PDB entry 7P6Z | electron microscopy, 3.50 A resolution | chains 3 and b of the 55 polymer chains in the assembly

[Chain 3]
Molecule: 23S ribosomal RNA
Organism: Mycoplasma pneumoniae M129
Sequence (2907 nucleotides; numbered 1 to 2907; the number before each row is that of its first residue):
     1 UACAAUAAGUUACUAAGGGCUUAUGGUGGAUGCCUUGGCACUAAUAGGCG
    51 AUGAAGGACGUGUUAACCUGCGAUAAGCUUCGGGUAGGUGGUAAGAACCU
   101 CAGAUCCGGAGAUUUCCGAAUGGAGCAAUCCGGUAGUUGGAAACAGCUAU
   151 CAUUAAUUGAUGAAUAAAUAGUCAAUUAAAGCAAUACGUGGUGAAGUGAA
   201 ACAUCUCAGUAGCCACAGGAAAAGAAAACGAAUGUGAUUCCGUGUGUAGU
   251 GGCGAGCGAAAGCGGAACAGGCCAAACUUAUCAUUAGAUAGGGGUUGUAG
   301 GGCUUGCAAUGUGGACUUGAAAACGAUAGAAGAAGCUGUUGGAAAGCAGC
   351 GCGCAAAAGGGUGAUAGCCCCGUAUUUGAAAUUGUUUUCAUACCUAGCGA
   401 GAUCCCUGAGUAGCUCGGAAAACGUUAUUUUGAGUGAAUCUGCCCAGACC
   451 AUUGGGUAAGCCUAAAUACUAAUUAGUGACCGAUAGCGAAACAGUACCGU
   501 GAGGGAAAGGUGAAAAGAACCCAGAGAUGGGAGUGAAAUAGAUUCUGAAA
   551 CCAUAUGCCUACAACGUGUCAGAGCACAUUAAUGUGUGAUGGCGUGCGUU
   601 UUGAAGUAUGAGCCGGCGAGUUAUGAUAGCAAGCGUUAGUUAACCAGGAG
   651 AUGGGGAGCUGUAGCGAAAGCGAGUUUUAAAAGAGCGUUUGUUUGUUAUU
   701 AUAGACCCGAAACGGGUUGAGCUAGUCAUGAGCAGGUUGAAGGUUGAGUA
   751 ACAUCAACUGGAGGACCGAACCGACUCUCGUUGAAACGAUAGCGGAUGAC
   801 UUGUGAUUAGGGGUGAAAUUCCAAUCGAAAUCCGUGAUAGCUGGUUCUCG
   851 UCGAAAUAGCUUUAAGGCUAGCGUGAGAUCACAAAUAAGUGGAGGUAAAG
   901 CUACUGAAUGUAUGAUGGCGCCACCUAGGCGUACUGAAUACAAUUAAACU
   951 CUGAAUGCCAUUUAUUUUAUUCUCGCAGUCAGACAGUGGGGGAUAAGCUU
  1001 CAUUGUCAAGAGGGGAAGAGCCCAGAUCAUUAAAUAAGGUCCCCAAAAUA
  1051 UACUAAGUGGAAAAGGAUGUGAAAGUGCUAAAACAGCAAGGAUGUUGGCU
  1101 UAGAAGCAGCCAUCGUUUAAAGAGUGCGUAACAGCUCACUUGUCGAGUGU
  1151 UUUUGCGCCGAAGAUGUAACGGGGCUAAGUAUAUUACCGAAUUUAUGGAU
  1201 AAGAUUUAUAUCUUGUGGUAGACGAGCGUUGUAUUGGAGUUGAAGUCAAA
  1251 GCGUGAGCAUUGGUGGAUCCAAUACAAGUGAGAAUGCCGGCAUGAGUAAC
  1301 GCUUGGGAGUGAGAAUCUCCCAAACCGAUUGACUAAGGUUUCCUGGACCA
  1351 GGGUCGUCCUUCCAGGGUUAGUCUGGACCUAAGCUGAGGCUGAAAAGCGU
  1401 AGGCGAUGGACAACAGGUUAAUAUUCCUGUACUUACAGUUAGACUGAUGG
  1451 AGUGACAAAGAAGGUUUUCCACCCCCAUAAUUGGAUUUGGGGAUAAAUCA
  1501 UAAGGUGGUACAAUAGGCAAAUCCGUUGUGCAUAACAUUGAGUGAUGAUG
  1551 UCGAGUGAAUGAGUGAUCAAGUAGCGAAGGUGGUAUUAAUCAUGCUUUCA
  1601 AGAAAAGCUUCUAGGGUUAAUCUAGCUGUAACCAGUACCGAGAACGAACA
  1651 CACGUAGUCAAGGAGAGGAUCCUAAGGUUAGCGAGUGAACUAUAGCCAAG
  1701 GAACUCUGCAAAUUAACCCCGUAAGUUAGCGAGAAGGGGUGCUUAUGUAA
  1751 AAGUAAGCCGCAGUGAAGAACGAGGGGGGACUGUUUAACUAAAACACAAC
  1801 UCUAUGCCAAACCGUAAGGUGAUGUAUAUGGGGUGACACCUGCCCAGUGC
  1851 UGGAAGGUUAAAGAAGGAGGUUAGCGCAAGCGAAGCUUUUAACUGAAGCC
  1901 CCAGUGAACGGCGGCCGUAACUAUAACGGUCCUAAGGUAGCGAAAUUCCU
  1951 AGUCGGGUAAAUUCCGUCCCGCUUGAAUGGUGUAACCAUCUCUUGACUGU
  2001 CUCGGCUAUAGACUCGGUGAAAUCCAGGUACGGGUGAAGACACCCGUUAG
  2051 GCGCAACGGGACGGAAAGACCCCGUGAAGCUUUACUGUAGCUUAAUAUUG
  2101 AUCAGGACAUUAUCAUGUAGAGAAUAGGUAGGAGCAAUCGAUGCAAGUUC
  2151 GCUAGGACUUGUUGAUGCGAAAGGUGGAAUACUACCCUUGGUUGUGUGCU
  2201 GUUCUAAUUGGUAACUGUUAUCCAGUUUCAAGACAGUGUUAGGUGGGCAG
  2251 UUUGACUGGGGCGGUCGCCUCCUAAAAGGUAACGGAGGCGUACAAAGGUA
  2301 CCUUCAGUACGGUUGGAAAUCGUAUGUAGAGUGUAAUGGUGUAAGGGUGC
  2351 UUGACUGUGAGACAUACAGGUCGAACAGGUGAGAAAUCAGGUCAUAGUGA
  2401 UCCGGUGGUCCAGUAUGGAAUGGCCAUCGCUCAACGGAUAAAAGCUACUC
  2451 CGGGGAUAACAGGCUGAUACUGCCCAAGAGUUCAUAUCGACGGCAGUGUU
  2501 UGGCACCUCGAUGUCGACUCAUCUCAUCCUCGAGCUGAAGCAGGUUCGAA
  2551 GGGUUCGGCUGUUCGCCGAUUAAAGAGAUACGUGAGUUGGGUUCAAACCG
  2601 UCGUGAGACAGGUUGGUCCCUAUCUAUUGUGCCCGUAGGAAGAUUGAAGA
  2651 GUGUUGCUUCUAGUACGAGAGGACCGAAGCGAGGACACCUCUUAUGCUCC
  2701 AGUUGUAGCGCCAGCUGCACCGCUGGGUAGUAACGUGUCUAUUAGAUAAA
  2751 CGCUGAAAGCAUCUAAGUGUGAAACUAUCUCAAAGAUUAAUCUUCCCAUU
  2801 UCGCAAGAAAGUAAGAGCCGUCAAAGACGAUGACGUUGAUAGGUUACAGG
  2851 UGUAAGCAUAGUGAUAUGUUGAGCUGAGUAAUACUAAUUGCUCGAGGACU
  2901 UAUUGGA
Unresolved in the structure: 1-7, 1560-1569, 2803-2806, 2901-2907
Metal / ion sites: Mg2+ site 1: G447, A2415; Mg2+ site 2 near U600 (its only coordinating residue here); Mg2+ site 3: U609, A2511; Mg2+ site 4 near U781 (its only coordinating residue here); Mg2+ site 5 near A898 (its only coordinating residue here); Mg2+ site 6: A1295, U2623; Mg2+ site 7: A1298, C2013; Mg2+ site 8: A1299, A2012; Mg2+ site 9 near G1642 (its only coordinating residue here); Mg2+ site 10 near A1656 (its only coordinating residue here); Mg2+ site 11 near U1670 (its only coordinating residue here); Mg2+ site 12 near G1835 (its only coordinating residue here); 6 more Mg2+ sites not listed

[Chain b]
Name: 50S ribosomal protein L3
Organism: Mycoplasma pneumoniae M129
UniProt: P75580 (RL3_MYCPN); residue numbers follow UniProt; this construct covers 1-287
Sequence (287 residues; each row starts with the number of its first residue):
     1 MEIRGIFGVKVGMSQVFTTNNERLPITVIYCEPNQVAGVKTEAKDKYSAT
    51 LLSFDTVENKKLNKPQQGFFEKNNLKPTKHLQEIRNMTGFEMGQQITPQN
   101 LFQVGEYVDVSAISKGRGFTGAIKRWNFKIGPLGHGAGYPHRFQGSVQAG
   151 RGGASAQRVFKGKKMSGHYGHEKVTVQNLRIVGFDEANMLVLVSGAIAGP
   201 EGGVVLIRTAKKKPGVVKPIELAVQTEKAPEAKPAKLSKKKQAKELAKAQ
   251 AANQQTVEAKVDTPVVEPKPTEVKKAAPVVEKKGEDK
Unresolved in the structure: 230-287

[How chain 3 and chain b interact]
Contacting residue pairs (172; chain 3 residue first):
  U778(3) - Gly136(b)  phosphate contact
  C779(3) - Gly138(b)  phosphate contact
  C779(3) - Tyr139(b)  hydrogen bond to the phosphate
  U1165(3) - Ala154(b)  base contact
  U1165(3) - Ser155(b)  hydrogen bond to the base
  U1165(3) - Ala156(b)  base contact
  U1165(3) - Arg158(b)  hydrogen bond to the base
  U1165(3) - Phe160(b)  base contact
  A1688(3) - Phe119(b)  hydrogen bond to the sugar
  A1689(3) - Phe119(b)  sugar contact
  A1689(3) - Thr120(b)  sugar contact
  A1689(3) - Gly121(b)  hydrogen bond to the phosphate
  C1690(3) - Gly121(b)  phosphate contact
  C1690(3) - Arg142(b)  salt bridge to the phosphate
  U1691(3) - Tyr139(b)  phosphate contact
  U1691(3) - His141(b)  hydrogen bond to the phosphate
  U1691(3) - Arg142(b)  hydrogen bond to the phosphate
  A1692(3) - Tyr139(b)  phosphate contact
  A1692(3) - His141(b)  salt bridge to the phosphate
  C1704(3) - His135(b)  base contact
  U1705(3) - His135(b)  sugar contact
  U1707(3) - His135(b)  base contact
  C1709(3) - His135(b)  hydrogen bond to the base
  U2000(3) - Leu133(b)  phosphate contact
  U2000(3) - Gly134(b)  phosphate contact
  C2001(3) - Pro132(b)  phosphate contact
  C2001(3) - Leu133(b)  hydrogen bond to the phosphate
  U2002(3) - Lys129(b)  salt bridge to the phosphate
  G2004(3) - Lys129(b)  phosphate contact
  G2004(3) - Ile130(b)  phosphate contact
  G2005(3) - Arg142(b)  salt bridge to the phosphate
  C2006(3) - Lys124(b)  phosphate contact
  C2031(3) - Arg158(b)  hydrogen bond to the phosphate
  G2032(3) - Ala156(b)  phosphate contact
  G2032(3) - Arg158(b)  salt bridge to the phosphate
  G2039(3) - Gly153(b)  sugar contact
  G2039(3) - Ala154(b)  base contact
  A2056(3) - Phe119(b)  sugar contact
  A2056(3) - Ser166(b)  hydrogen bond to the sugar
  C2057(3) - Gln144(b)  hydrogen bond to the sugar
  G2059(3) - Ser146(b)  phosphate contact
  G2059(3) - Val147(b)  hydrogen bond to the phosphate
  G2059(3) - Gln148(b)  hydrogen bond to the sugar
  G2059(3) - Gly150(b)  sugar contact
  G2059(3) - Gln157(b)  hydrogen bond to the base
  G2059(3) - Arg158(b)  base contact
  G2059(3) - Val159(b)  base contact
  G2060(3) - Gln148(b)  phosphate contact
  G2060(3) - Arg151(b)  phosphate contact
  G2060(3) - Gln157(b)  hydrogen bond to the sugar
  U2512(3) - Arg151(b)  sugar contact
  U2514(3) - Arg151(b)  salt bridge to the phosphate
  U2519(3) - Lys129(b)  salt bridge to the phosphate
  U2519(3) - Gly145(b)  hydrogen bond to the sugar
  U2519(3) - Ser146(b)  hydrogen bond to the base
  C2520(3) - Phe128(b)  phosphate contact
  C2520(3) - Lys129(b)  phosphate contact
  C2520(3) - Gln144(b)  sugar contact
  C2520(3) - Gly145(b)  sugar contact
  C2520(3) - Ser146(b)  base contact
  A2521(3) - Phe128(b)  phosphate contact
  A2521(3) - Lys163(b)  hydrogen bond to the sugar
  U2579(3) - Ala149(b)  base contact
  U2579(3) - Gly150(b)  sugar contact
  U2579(3) - Ser155(b)  hydrogen bond to the phosphate
  A2580(3) - Gly150(b)  phosphate contact
  A2580(3) - Arg151(b)  hydrogen bond to the phosphate
  A2580(3) - Gly152(b)  hydrogen bond to the base
  A2580(3) - Ser155(b)  hydrogen bond to the phosphate
  G2582(3) - Gln148(b)  hydrogen bond to the base
  U2583(3) - Ser146(b)  hydrogen bond to the sugar
  U2583(3) - Gln148(b)  sugar contact
  U2583(3) - Arg151(b)  salt bridge to the phosphate
  G2584(3) - Arg151(b)  base contact
  G2586(3) - Pro140(b)  sugar contact
  G2586(3) - Phe143(b)  base contact
  U2587(3) - Ala137(b)  hydrogen bond to the sugar
  U2587(3) - Gly138(b)  phosphate contact
  U2588(3) - Gly136(b)  sugar contact
  A2626(3) - Val159(b)  hydrogen bond to the sugar
  U2627(3) - Val159(b)  sugar contact
  U2627(3) - Phe160(b)  sugar contact
  U2627(3) - Lys161(b)  phosphate contact
  U2627(3) - Gly162(b)  phosphate contact
  U2627(3) - Lys163(b)  sugar contact
  U2627(3) - Met165(b)  base contact
  U2628(3) - Arg125(b)  hydrogen bond to the sugar
  U2628(3) - Gly162(b)  phosphate contact
  U2628(3) - Lys163(b)  sugar contact
  U2628(3) - Met165(b)  sugar contact
  U2628(3) - Ser166(b)  hydrogen bond to the sugar
  U2628(3) - Gly167(b)  sugar contact
  G2629(3) - Arg125(b)  salt bridge to the phosphate
  G2629(3) - His168(b)  hydrogen bond to the sugar
  A2641(3) - Asn63(b)  sugar contact
  A2641(3) - Gln66(b)  hydrogen bond to the sugar
  G2642(3) - Gln66(b)  phosphate contact
  A2643(3) - Lys40(b)  sugar contact
  A2643(3) - Leu51(b)  sugar contact
  A2643(3) - Leu81(b)  sugar contact
  A2643(3) - Glu83(b)  hydrogen bond to the sugar
  U2644(3) - Tyr47(b)  hydrogen bond to the sugar
  U2644(3) - Gln82(b)  phosphate contact
  U2644(3) - Glu83(b)  phosphate contact
  U2645(3) - Arg85(b)  salt bridge to the phosphate
  G2646(3) - Arg85(b)  salt bridge to the phosphate
  A2685(3) - Asn127(b)  phosphate contact
  C2686(3) - Asn127(b)  hydrogen bond to the phosphate
  A2687(3) - Tyr169(b)  hydrogen bond to the phosphate
  A2687(3) - Val174(b)  phosphate contact
  A2687(3) - Ala198(b)  sugar contact
  C2688(3) - Lys10(b)  phosphate contact
  C2688(3) - Met13(b)  hydrogen bond to the sugar
  C2688(3) - Lys115(b)  hydrogen bond to the phosphate
  C2688(3) - Arg117(b)  salt bridge to the phosphate
  C2688(3) - Ala196(b)  sugar contact
  C2688(3) - Ile197(b)  sugar contact
  C2688(3) - Ala198(b)  sugar contact
  C2688(3) - Gly199(b)  hydrogen bond to the phosphate
  C2689(3) - Lys115(b)  phosphate contact
  U2690(3) - Met13(b)  sugar contact
  U2690(3) - Ser14(b)  sugar contact
  U2690(3) - Gln15(b)  sugar contact
  U2690(3) - Arg23(b)  hydrogen bond to the base
  U2690(3) - Pro25(b)  base contact
  C2691(3) - Gln15(b)  sugar contact
  C2691(3) - Arg23(b)  sugar contact
  U2731(3) - Lys115(b)  salt bridge to the phosphate
  A2732(3) - Arg117(b)  salt bridge to the phosphate
  A2732(3) - Lys124(b)  salt bridge to the phosphate
  U2736(3) - Arg23(b)  hydrogen bond to the phosphate
  G2737(3) - Arg23(b)  phosphate contact
  G2737(3) - Pro25(b)  phosphate contact
  G2737(3) - Val176(b)  base contact
  G2737(3) - Gly195(b)  sugar contact
  U2738(3) - Gln177(b)  hydrogen bond to the sugar
  U2738(3) - Asn178(b)  sugar contact
  C2739(3) - Asn178(b)  hydrogen bond to the phosphate
  C2739(3) - Lys212(b)  phosphate contact
  U2740(3) - Lys212(b)  salt bridge to the phosphate
  A2741(3) - Lys212(b)  base contact
  C2779(3) - Gln177(b)  hydrogen bond to the sugar
  C2779(3) - Lys211(b)  salt bridge to the phosphate
  C2779(3) - Lys212(b)  sugar contact
  U2780(3) - Thr175(b)  phosphate contact
  U2780(3) - Arg208(b)  salt bridge to the phosphate
  U2780(3) - Lys211(b)  salt bridge to the phosphate
  C2781(3) - Lys173(b)  phosphate contact
  C2781(3) - Thr175(b)  hydrogen bond to the phosphate
  A2782(3) - Lys173(b)  phosphate contact
  U2793(3) - Phe69(b)  sugar contact
  U2794(3) - Pro65(b)  hydrogen bond to the sugar
  U2794(3) - Phe69(b)  sugar contact
  U2794(3) - Lys72(b)  salt bridge to the phosphate
  C2795(3) - Lys64(b)  hydrogen bond to the phosphate
  C2795(3) - Pro65(b)  sugar contact
  C2796(3) - Lys64(b)  salt bridge to the phosphate
  A2814(3) - Lys64(b)  phosphate contact
  A2814(3) - Pro65(b)  sugar contact
  G2815(3) - Asn63(b)  phosphate contact
  G2815(3) - Lys64(b)  hydrogen bond to the phosphate
  A2825(3) - Lys115(b)  phosphate contact
  A2825(3) - Gly116(b)  hydrogen bond to the phosphate
  A2825(3) - His171(b)  sugar contact
  G2826(3) - Gly116(b)  phosphate contact
  G2826(3) - Arg117(b)  hydrogen bond to the phosphate
  G2826(3) - Gly118(b)  hydrogen bond to the phosphate
  G2826(3) - His168(b)  salt bridge to the phosphate
  A2827(3) - Gly118(b)  phosphate contact
  A2827(3) - Phe119(b)  hydrogen bond to the phosphate
  C2834(3) - Lys61(b)  salt bridge to the phosphate
  A2839(3) - Lys61(b)  salt bridge to the phosphate
Also at the interface, not in a pair above, chain 3 (94 interface residues in all): U607, C777, G780, A2040, G2058, G2513, C2518, C2620, U2621, U2630, G2730, A2824, U2831, A2833, G2835, G2838
Also at the interface, not in a pair above, chain b (96 interface residues in all): Gly68, Lys79, Ser111, Ser114, Ile123, Trp126, Gly131, Lys164, Leu179, Pro200, Gly202

[Summary]
Chain 3 and chain b form an interface of 94 and 96 residues respectively, with 51 hydrogen bonds and 24 salt
bridges. Polar pairs include U1165(3)-Ser155(b), U1165(3)-Arg158(b) and C1709(3)-His135(b). G447(3) and
A2415(3) form the Mg2+ site 1.
Here chain 3 is 23S ribosomal RNA and chain b is 50S ribosomal protein L3, both from Mycoplasma pneumoniae
M129. Entry 7P6Z (Mycoplasma pneumoniae 70S ribosome in untreated cells) was determined by electron microscopy
together with 7OOC, 7OOD, 7PAH, 7PAI, 7PAJ, 7PAK and 23 further entries from the same study.
